PDB entry 8DEQ | electron microscopy, 6.00 A resolution (low resolution: residue-level contacts below are approximate; hydrogen-bond / salt-bridge calls are withheld) | chains F and H of the 8 polymer chains in the assembly

== Chain F ==
Name: Spike glycoprotein E1
Organism: Venezuelan equine encephalitis virus
Reference sequence: P05674 (POLS_EEVV8); residues 1-402 here correspond to UniProt positions 813-1214 (UniProt number = residue number + 812)
Amino-acid sequence (402 residues; each row starts with the number of its first residue):
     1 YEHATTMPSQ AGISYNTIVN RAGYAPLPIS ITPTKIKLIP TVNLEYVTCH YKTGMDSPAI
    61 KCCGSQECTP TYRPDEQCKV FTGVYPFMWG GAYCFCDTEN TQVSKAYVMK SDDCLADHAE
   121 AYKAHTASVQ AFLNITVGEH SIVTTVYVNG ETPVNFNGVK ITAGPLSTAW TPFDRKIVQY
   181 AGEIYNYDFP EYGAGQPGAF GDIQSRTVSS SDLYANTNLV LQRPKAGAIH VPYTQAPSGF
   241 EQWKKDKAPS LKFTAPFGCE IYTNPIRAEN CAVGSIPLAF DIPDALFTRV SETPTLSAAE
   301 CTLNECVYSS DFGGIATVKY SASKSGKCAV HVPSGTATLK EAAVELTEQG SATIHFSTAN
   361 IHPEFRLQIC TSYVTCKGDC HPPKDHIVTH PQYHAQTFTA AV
Disulfide bonds: Cys49-Cys114, Cys62-Cys94, Cys63-Cys96, Cys259-Cys271, Cys301-Cys376, Cys306-Cys380, Cys328-Cys370
Glycans and other covalent adducts: N-acetylglucosamine (NAG) linked to Asn134

== Chain H ==
Name: SKV09 Fab Heavy Chain
Notes: antibody fragment or engineered binder
Amino-acid sequence (120 residues; each row starts with the number of its first residue; a row labelled like 82A-82C holds insertion residues (82A, then the next letters in order)):
     1 QVQLQESGPG LVKPSETLSL TCTVSGGSIS GYYWNWIRQS PGKGLEWIGN MY
   52A D
    53 STGDTNYNPS LKSRVTLSID TSKNQFSMKL
82A-82C NSV
    83 TAADTAVYFC ASGSGDWF
100A-100C GYF
   101 YRWGQGVLVT VSS

== Interface between chain F and chain H ==
Pairs across the interface (8; chain F residue first):
  Lys319(F) - Trp99(H)
  Gln349(F) - Tyr33(H)
  Gln349(F) - Gly97(H)
  Gln349(F) - Asp98(H)
  Gly350(F) - Asp98(H)
  Gly350(F) - Trp99(H)
  Ser351(F) - Asp98(H)
  Ser351(F) - Trp99(H)
Interface residues without a listed pair, chain H (6 interface residues in all): Tyr52, Phe100

== Overview ==
4 residues of chain F face 6 of chain H across their interface. Covalently linked N-acetylglucosamine: at
Asn134(F).
Here chain F is Spike glycoprotein E1 (Venezuelan equine encephalitis virus) and chain H is SKV09 Fab Heavy
Chain. Entry 8DEQ (Cryo-EM local refinement of antibody SKV09 in complex with VEEV alphavirus spike
glycoprotein) was determined by electron microscopy (same publication as 8DEE, 8DEF, 8DUL, 8DUN, 8DWO, 8EEU
and 8EEV).
